PDB entry 9EEE | X-ray diffraction, 1.70 A resolution | chains A and B

# Chain A
Protein: Protease
Source organism: Human immunodeficiency virus 1
Notes: EC 3.4.23.16
UniProt: Q5RZ08 (Q5RZ08_9HIV1); numbering as in UniProt (aligned over 1-99)
Chain sequence (99 residues; numbered 1 to 99; the number before each row is that of its first residue):
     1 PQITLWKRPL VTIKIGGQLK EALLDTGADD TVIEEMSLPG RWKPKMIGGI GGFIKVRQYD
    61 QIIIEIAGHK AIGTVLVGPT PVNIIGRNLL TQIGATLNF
Sequence notes: engineered mutation K7 (Gln in Q5RZ08), I33 (Leu in Q5RZ08), I63 (Leu in Q5RZ08), A67 (Cys in Q5RZ08), A95 (Cys in Q5RZ08)
Residues lining bound ligands: A1BHU ((3S,3aS,4S,7R,8aS)-3-methylhexahydro-1H,3H-3a,7-epoxycyclohepta[c]furan-4-yl {(2S,3R)-3-hydroxy-4-[(4-methoxybenzene-1-sulfonyl)(2-methylpropyl)amino]-1-phenylbutan-2-yl}carbamate): R8, L23, D25, G27, A28, D29, D30, V32, I47, G48, G49, I50, P81, V82, I84

# Chain B
Protein: Protease
Source organism: Human immunodeficiency virus 1
Notes: EC 3.4.23.16
UniProt: Q5RZ08 (Q5RZ08_9HIV1); residues 101-199 here correspond to UniProt positions 1-99 (UniProt number = residue number - 100)
Chain sequence (99 residues; each row starts with the number of its first residue):
   101 PQITLWKRPL VTIKIGGQLK EALLDTGADD TVIEEMSLPG RWKPKMIGGI GGFIKVRQYD
   161 QIIIEIAGHK AIGTVLVGPT PVNIIGRNLL TQIGATLNF
Sequence notes: engineered mutation K107 (Gln7 in Q5RZ08), I133 (Leu33 in Q5RZ08), I163 (Leu63 in Q5RZ08), A167 (Cys67 in Q5RZ08), A195 (Cys95 in Q5RZ08)
Residues lining bound ligands: A1BHU ((3S,3aS,4S,7R,8aS)-3-methylhexahydro-1H,3H-3a,7-epoxycyclohepta[c]furan-4-yl {(2S,3R)-3-hydroxy-4-[(4-methoxybenzene-1-sulfonyl)(2-methylpropyl)amino]-1-phenylbutan-2-yl}carbamate): R108, L123, D125, G127, A128, D129, D130, V132, I147, G148, G149, I150, P181, V182, I184

# How chain A and chain B interact
Contacting residue pairs - 91 pairs, chain A then chain B:
  P1(A) - L197(B)
  P1(A) - N198(B)
  P1(A) - F199(B)  hydrogen bond (backbone-backbone)
  Q2(A) - T196(B)
  Q2(A) - L197(B)
  Q2(A) - N198(B)  hydrogen bond
  I3(A) - T196(B)
  I3(A) - L197(B)  hydrogen bond (backbone-backbone)
  I3(A) - F199(B)  hydrophobic
  T4(A) - T196(B)
  L5(A) - T126(B)
  L5(A) - R187(B)  hydrogen bond (backbone-side chain)
  L5(A) - L190(B)  hydrophobic
  L5(A) - T191(B)
  L5(A) - A195(B)
  W6(A) - R187(B)  hydrogen bond (backbone-side chain)
  W6(A) - T191(B)
  W6(A) - Q192(B)
  K7(A) - R187(B)
  R8(A) - D129(B)  salt bridge
  R8(A) - R187(B)
  P9(A) - T126(B)
  P9(A) - R187(B)
  L23(A) - G127(B)
  L24(A) - T126(B)  hydrogen bond (backbone-side chain)
  L24(A) - L197(B)  hydrophobic
  L24(A) - F199(B)  hydrophobic
  D25(A) - D125(B)
  D25(A) - T126(B)
  D25(A) - G127(B)  hydrogen bond (side chain-backbone)
  T26(A) - P109(B)
  T26(A) - L124(B)  hydrogen bond (side chain-backbone)
  T26(A) - D125(B)
  T26(A) - T126(B)  hydrogen bond (side chain-backbone)
  G27(A) - L123(B)
  G27(A) - D125(B)  hydrogen bond (backbone-side chain)
  D29(A) - R108(B)  salt bridge
  I47(A) - I150(B)  hydrophobic
  G49(A) - I150(B)
  G49(A) - P181(B)
  I50(A) - I147(B)  hydrophobic
  I50(A) - G149(B)
  I50(A) - I150(B)  hydrogen bond (backbone-backbone)
  I50(A) - G151(B)  hydrogen bond (backbone-backbone)
  I50(A) - G152(B)
  I50(A) - I154(B)
  I50(A) - T180(B)
  G51(A) - I150(B)  hydrogen bond (backbone-backbone)
  G51(A) - G151(B)
  G51(A) - G152(B)
  G51(A) - I154(B)
  G52(A) - I150(B)
  G52(A) - G151(B)
  I54(A) - I150(B)
  I54(A) - G151(B)
  H69(A) - F199(B)
  R87(A) - L105(B)  hydrogen bond (side chain-backbone)
  R87(A) - W106(B)  hydrogen bond (side chain-backbone)
  R87(A) - K107(B)
  R87(A) - R108(B)
  L90(A) - L105(B)  hydrophobic
  T91(A) - L105(B)
  T91(A) - W106(B)
  I93(A) - F199(B)
  G94(A) - N198(B)
  A95(A) - L105(B)
  A95(A) - N198(B)
  A95(A) - F199(B)  hydrophobic
  T96(A) - Q102(B)
  T96(A) - I103(B)
  T96(A) - T196(B)
  T96(A) - L197(B)
  T96(A) - N198(B)  hydrogen bond (backbone-backbone)
  L97(A) - P101(B)
  L97(A) - Q102(B)
  L97(A) - I103(B)  hydrogen bond (backbone-backbone)
  L97(A) - L124(B)  hydrophobic
  L97(A) - T126(B)
  L97(A) - T196(B)
  N98(A) - P101(B)
  N98(A) - Q102(B)  hydrogen bond
  N98(A) - G194(B)
  N98(A) - A195(B)
  N98(A) - T196(B)  hydrogen bond (backbone-backbone)
  N98(A) - N198(B)  hydrogen bond
  F99(A) - P101(B)  hydrogen bond (backbone-backbone)
  F99(A) - I103(B)  hydrophobic
  F99(A) - L124(B)  hydrophobic
  F99(A) - H169(B)
  F99(A) - I193(B)
  F99(A) - A195(B)  hydrophobic
Interface residues without a listed pair, chain A (39 interface residues in all): V32, G48, A67, P79, T80, P81, I84
Interface residues without a listed pair, chain B (39 interface residues in all): T104, V132, G148, A167, I184

# In short
Chain A and chain B each contribute 39 residues to their interface, with 21 hydrogen bonds and 2 salt bridges.
Among the polar pairs are R8(A)-D129(B), D29(A)-R108(B) and Q2(A)-N198(B). Compound A1BHU is bound between
chain A and chain B.
Both chains are Protease (Human immunodeficiency virus 1). Entry 9EEE (Room-temperature X-ray structure of
HIV-1 protease in complex with GRL-10624A inhibitor) was determined by X-ray diffraction (same publication as
9EEG).
